PDB entry 7NX4 | X-ray diffraction, 3.00 A resolution | chain A

[Chain A]
Name: ALK tyrosine kinase receptor
Source organism: Homo sapiens
Notes: EC 2.7.10.1
Reference sequence: Q9UM73 (ALK_HUMAN); residue numbers follow UniProt; this construct covers 648-1030
Amino-acid sequence (389 residues; each row starts with the number of its first residue):
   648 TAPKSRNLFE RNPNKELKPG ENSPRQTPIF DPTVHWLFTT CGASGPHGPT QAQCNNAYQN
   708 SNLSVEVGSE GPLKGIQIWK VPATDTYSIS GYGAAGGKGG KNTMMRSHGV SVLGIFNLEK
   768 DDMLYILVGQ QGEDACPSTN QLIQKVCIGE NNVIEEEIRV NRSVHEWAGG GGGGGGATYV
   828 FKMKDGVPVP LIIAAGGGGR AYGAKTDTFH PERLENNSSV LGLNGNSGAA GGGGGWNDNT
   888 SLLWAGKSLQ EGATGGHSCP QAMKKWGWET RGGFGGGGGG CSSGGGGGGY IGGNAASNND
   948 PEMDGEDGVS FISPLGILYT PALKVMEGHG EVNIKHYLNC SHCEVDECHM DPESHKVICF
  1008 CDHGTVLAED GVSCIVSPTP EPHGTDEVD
Not modelled in the structure: 648-677, 1026-1036
Differences from the reference sequence: expression tag (1031-1036)
UniProt features mapped onto this chain:
  - region: Cys987 to Pro1025 (EGF-like)
  - glycosylation (N-linked (GlcNAc...) asparagine): Asn709, Asn808, Asn863, Asn864, Asn886, Asn986
  - natural variant: Ala877 (A877S: In an ovarian serous carcinoma sample)
  - mutagenesis: Glu859 (E859A: Slightly decreased autophosphorylation. Decreased autophosphorylation and subsequent activation; when associated with A-974), Tyr966 (Y966A: Slightly decreased autophosphorylation. Strongly reduced autophosphorylation and subsequent activation; when associated with A-994), Glu974 (E974A: Slightly decreased autophosphorylation. Decreased autophosphorylation and subsequent activation; when associated with A-859), Glu994 (E994A: SlStrongly reduced autophosphorylation and subsequent activation; when associated with A-966)
Cystine bridges: Cys688-Cys701, Cys783-Cys794, Cys906-Cys928, Cys987-Cys995, Cys990-Cys1006, Cys1008-Cys1021
Covalent attachments: N-acetylglucosamine (NAG) linked to Asn808, Asn863, Asn864, Asn986
From the paper describing this entry:
  - post-translational modification sites: Asn808, Asn863, Asn864, Asn986
  - mutagenesis - M751T: abolished growth in response to cytokine
  - mutagenesis - M751T: unchanged expression
  - disease-associated variants - H694R: increased signaling (citing earlier work)
  - disease-associated variants - R753Q, F856S: increased growth in response to cytokine

[Overview]
UniProt lists 4 mutagenesis sites. From the paper: R753Q and F856S increase growth in response to cytokine;
modification sites Asn808, Asn863 and Asn864 among others; 4 substitutions were tested in all.
Chain A is ALK tyrosine kinase receptor (Homo sapiens); the structure, Crystal structure of the TG and
EGF-like domains of ALK, was determined by X-ray diffraction together with 7NWZ, 7NX0, 7NX1, 7NX2 and 7NX3
from the same study.
